PDB entry 6K15 | electron microscopy, 3.40 A resolution | chains H and D of the 13 polymer chains in the assembly

== Chain H (and D) ==
Protein: Chromatin structure-remodeling complex protein RSC8
Source organism: Saccharomyces cerevisiae S288C
Notes: chain D of this document is another copy of the same molecule, construct and numbering; everything in this record applies to it too
UniProt: P43609 (RSC8_YEAST); residues 1-557 here = UniProt positions 1-557
Amino-acid sequence (557 residues; numbered 1 to 557; the number before each row is that of its first residue):
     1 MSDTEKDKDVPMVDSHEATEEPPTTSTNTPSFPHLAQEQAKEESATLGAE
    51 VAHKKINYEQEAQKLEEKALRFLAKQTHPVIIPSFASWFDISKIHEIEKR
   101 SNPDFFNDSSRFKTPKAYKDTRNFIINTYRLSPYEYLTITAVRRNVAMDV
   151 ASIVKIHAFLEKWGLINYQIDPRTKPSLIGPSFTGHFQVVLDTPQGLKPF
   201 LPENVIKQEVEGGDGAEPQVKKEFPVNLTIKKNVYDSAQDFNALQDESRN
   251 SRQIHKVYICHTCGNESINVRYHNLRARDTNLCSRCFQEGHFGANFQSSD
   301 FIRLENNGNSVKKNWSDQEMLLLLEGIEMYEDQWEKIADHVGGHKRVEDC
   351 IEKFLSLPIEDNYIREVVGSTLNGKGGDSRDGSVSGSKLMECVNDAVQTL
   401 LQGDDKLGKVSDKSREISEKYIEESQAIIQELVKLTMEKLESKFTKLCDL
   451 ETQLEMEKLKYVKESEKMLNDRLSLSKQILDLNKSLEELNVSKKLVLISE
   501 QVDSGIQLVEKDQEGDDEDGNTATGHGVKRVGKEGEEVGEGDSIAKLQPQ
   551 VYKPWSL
Unresolved in the structure: 1-56, 204-223, 370-386, 487-557 (chain D: 1-66, 203-220, 247-310, 369-386, 400-414, 487-557)

== How chain H and chain D interact ==
Pairs across the interface (94):
  Leu-73(H) with His-186(D), hydrogen bond (backbone-side chain)
  Ala-74(H) with Ser-182(D); His-186(D); Phe-187(D)
  Gln-76(H) with Phe-187(D); Gln-188(D), hydrogen bond (side chain-backbone)
  Val-80(H) with Gln-188(D); Val-189(D); Val-190(D), hydrogen bond (backbone-backbone)
  Ile-81(H) with Val-190(D)
  Ile-82(H) with Val-189(D), hydrophobic; Val-190(D), hydrogen bond (backbone-backbone); Leu-191(D); Asp-192(D), hydrogen bond (backbone-backbone)
  Pro-83(H) with Asp-192(D)
  Ser-84(H) with Asp-192(D), hydrogen bond (backbone-backbone); Thr-193(D)
  Ser-87(H) with Phe-200(D)
  Ile-91(H) with Phe-183(D), hydrophobic; Thr-184(D)
  Phe-124(H) with Pro-181(D)
  Asn-127(H) with Ser-182(D); Phe-183(D); Thr-184(D), hydrogen bond
  Arg-130(H) with Thr-184(D)
  Leu-131(H) with Ser-182(D); Thr-184(D); Phe-187(D), hydrophobic
  Tyr-168(H) with Asp-192(D), hydrogen bond
  Ile-170(H) with Asp-192(D)
  Lys-175(H) with Asp-192(D); Leu-197(D)
  Pro-176(H) with Gly-196(D); Leu-197(D), hydrogen bond (backbone-backbone)
  Ser-177(H) with Leu-197(D)
  Leu-178(H) with Gln-195(D); Gly-196(D)
  Gly-180(H) with Lys-198(D)
  Pro-181(H) with Lys-198(D)
  Phe-187(H) with Leu-201(D), hydrophobic
  Leu-191(H) with Phe-183(D), hydrophobic
  Gln-195(H) with Pro-172(D); Lys-175(D)
  Gly-196(H) with Pro-172(D); Arg-173(D)
  Lys-198(H) with Pro-172(D)
  Phe-200(H) with Tyr-134(D), hydrophobic; Asp-171(D)
  Glu-203(H) with Gln-169(D), hydrogen bond (backbone-side chain)
  Tyr-235(H) with Gln-188(D), hydrogen bond
  Ala-238(H) with Pro-199(D), hydrophobic
  Phe-241(H) with Gln-188(D); Pro-199(D), hydrophobic
  Asn-242(H) with Val-190(D); Leu-197(D), hydrogen bond (side chain-backbone); Pro-199(D)
  Leu-244(H) with Gln-188(D)
  Pro-358(H) with Phe-224(D)
  Arg-365(H) with Lys-221(D)
  Lys-388(H) with Leu-389(D)
  Leu-389(H) with Lys-388(D)
  Cys-392(H) with Lys-388(D); Leu-389(D), hydrophobic; Cys-392(D), hydrophobic
  Val-393(H) with Cys-392(D), hydrophobic
  Lys-406(H) with Ala-396(D), hydrogen bond (side chain-backbone); Thr-399(D), hydrogen bond (side chain-backbone)
  Lys-413(H) with Thr-399(D)
  Glu-423(H) with Ser-418(D)
  Gln-426(H) with Ile-422(D)
  Gln-430(H) with Tyr-421(D); Ile-422(D); Ser-425(D), hydrogen bond; Gln-426(D)
  Val-433(H) with Ile-429(D), hydrophobic
  Met-437(H) with Thr-436(D)
  Phe-444(H) with Leu-440(D), hydrophobic
  Leu-447(H) with Lys-443(D); Leu-447(D), hydrophobic
  Cys-448(H) with Lys-443(D), hydrogen bond
  Glu-451(H) with Lys-443(D), salt bridge; Lys-446(D), salt bridge
  Leu-454(H) with Leu-454(D)
  Lys-458(H) with Gln-453(D), hydrogen bond; Leu-454(D); Glu-457(D)
  Tyr-461(H) with Lys-458(D)
  Val-462(H) with Glu-457(D)
  Glu-464(H) with Tyr-461(D)
  Leu-469(H) with Glu-464(D)
  Arg-472(H) with Glu-464(D), hydrogen bond (side chain-backbone); Lys-467(D); Met-468(D), hydrogen bond
  Leu-475(H) with Leu-475(D), hydrophobic
Interface residues without a listed pair, chain H (72 interface residues in all): Thr-128, Pro-172, Val-189, Pro-199, Pro-202, Asn-233, Leu-400, Lys-409, Ala-427, Glu-455, Glu-457, Ser-465, Met-468
Interface residues without a listed pair, chain D (61 interface residues in all): Lys-222, Glu-391, Val-397, Gln-398, Leu-432, Val-433, Lys-439, Leu-450, Glu-451

== Summary ==
The interface between chain H and chain D involves 72 residues on one side and 61 on the other; the contacts
include 19 hydrogen bonds and 2 salt bridges. Polar contacts include Glu-451(H)/Lys-443(D),
Glu-451(H)/Lys-446(D) and Leu-73(H)/His-186(D).
Chain H and chain D are both Chromatin structure-remodeling complex protein RSC8 (Saccharomyces cerevisiae
S288C); the structure, RSC substrate-recruitment module, was determined by electron microscopy together with
6KW3 and 6KW4 from the same study.
